8Q63 - chains B and T of the 5 polymer chains in the assembly; structure by electron microscopy, 3.68 A resolution.

== Chain B ==
Molecule: Mitochondrial transcription factor 1
From: Saccharomyces cerevisiae S288C
Notes: EC 2.1.1.-
UniProt: P14908 (MTF1_YEAST); residue numbers follow UniProt; this construct covers 2-341
Sequence (354 residues; row label = number of the first residue in the row; numbers below 1 keep their minus sign (Met-12 is residue -12)):
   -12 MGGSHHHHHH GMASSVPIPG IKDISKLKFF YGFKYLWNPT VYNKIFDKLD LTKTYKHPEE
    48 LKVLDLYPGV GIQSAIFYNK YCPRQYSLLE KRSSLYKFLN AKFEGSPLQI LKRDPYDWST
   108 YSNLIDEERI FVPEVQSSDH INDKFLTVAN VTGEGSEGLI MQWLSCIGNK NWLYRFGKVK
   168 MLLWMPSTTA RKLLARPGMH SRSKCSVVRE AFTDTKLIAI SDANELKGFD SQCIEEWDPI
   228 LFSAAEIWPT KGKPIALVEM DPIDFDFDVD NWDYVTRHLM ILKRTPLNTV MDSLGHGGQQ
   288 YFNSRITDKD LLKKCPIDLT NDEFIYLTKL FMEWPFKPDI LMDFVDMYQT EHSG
Unresolved in the structure: -12 to 1, 331-341
Differences from the reference sequence: initiating methionine (-12); expression tag (-11 to 1)
UniProt features mapped onto this chain:
  - binding site (S-adenosyl-L-methionine): Leu23, Glu77, Asp101, Asn137
What the authors report for this chain:
  - mutagenesis - F16A/Y18A, D101A (approximately 30%), Y103A (about 100-fold): decreased catalytic activity

== Chain T ==
Molecule: Template DNA
Sequence (37 nucleotides; numbered 10 to 46; the number before each row is that of its first residue):
    10 GCAATTTGCA TTTACCGACA ATATCAATAC TTATTCG
Unresolved in the structure: 41-46
Residues lining bound ligands: GTP (guanosine-5'-triphosphate): DC24, DC25, DA27, DC28, DA29

== Interface between chain B and chain T ==
Contacting residue pairs (8):
  His187(B) - DC34(T)  salt bridge to the phosphate
  His187(B) - DA35(T)  salt bridge to the phosphate
  Ile268(B) - DA32(T)  sugar contact
  Leu269(B) - DT33(T)  phosphate contact
  Lys270(B) - DT33(T)  phosphate contact
  Arg271(B) - DT33(T)  hydrogen bond to the phosphate
  Arg271(B) - DC34(T)  salt bridge to the phosphate
  Thr272(B) - DT33(T)  phosphate contact

== Summary ==
Chain B and chain T form an interface of 6 and 4 residues respectively; the contacts include 1 hydrogen bond
and 3 salt bridges. Polar contacts include Arg271(B)-DT33(T), His187(B)-DC34(T) and His187(B)-DA35(T). Ligands
of chain T: GTP. From UniProt: 4 S-adenosyl-L-methionine-binding residues on chain B. From the paper:
F16A/Y18A, D101A and Y103A of chain B reduce catalytic activity.
Chain B is Mitochondrial transcription factor 1 (Saccharomyces cerevisiae S288C) and chain T is Template DNA;
the structure, Cryo-EM structure of IC8', a second state of yeast mitochondrial RNA polymerase transcription
initiation complex with ..., was determined by electron microscopy (same publication as 8AP1, 8ATT, 8ATV,
8ATW, 8C5S and 8C5U).
